Entry 7SK1 (electron microscopy, 3.43 A resolution); this record covers chains A and B.

# Chain A (and B)
Protein: Potassium channel subfamily K member 1
Organism: Rattus norvegicus
Notes: chain B of this document is another copy of the same molecule, construct and numbering; everything in this record applies to it too
UniProt: Q9Z2T2 (KCNK1_RAT); residues 1-336 here = UniProt positions 1-336
Sequence (336 residues; each row starts with the number of its first residue):
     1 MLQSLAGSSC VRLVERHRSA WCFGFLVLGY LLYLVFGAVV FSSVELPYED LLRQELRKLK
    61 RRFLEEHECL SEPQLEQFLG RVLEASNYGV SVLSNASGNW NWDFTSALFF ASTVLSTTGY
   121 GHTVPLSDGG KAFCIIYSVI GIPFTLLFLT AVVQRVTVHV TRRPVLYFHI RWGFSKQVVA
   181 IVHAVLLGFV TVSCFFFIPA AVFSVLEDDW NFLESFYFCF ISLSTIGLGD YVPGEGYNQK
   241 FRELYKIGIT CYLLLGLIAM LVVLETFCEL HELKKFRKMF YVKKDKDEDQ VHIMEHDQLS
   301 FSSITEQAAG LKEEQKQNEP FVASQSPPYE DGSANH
Unresolved in the structure: 1-19, 282-336
Ion coordination: K+ site 1: Thr117, Thr118, Thr225, Ile226 (shared with Thr117(B), Thr118(B), Thr225(B), Ile226(B) of chain B); K+ site 2: Thr117, Thr225 (shared with Thr117(B), Thr225(B) of chain B); K+ site 3: Thr118, Gly119, Ile226, Gly227 (shared with Thr118(B), Gly119(B), Ile226(B), Gly227(B) of chain B)
Ligand contacts: tetradecane (C14): Ser116, Thr117, Leu149, Thr225, Leu257, Met260, Leu264
From the paper describing this entry:
  - conformationally variable residues (domain motion, helix shift, loop rearrangement, side-chain flip): Pro47, Leu56 to Asn95, Tyr120, His122 to Asp128, Ile142, Leu146, Leu228, Asp230 to Arg242, Met260, Leu264

# How chain A and chain B interact
Inter-chain disulfides: Cys69(A)-Cys69(B)
Contacting residue pairs (192):
  Phe23(A) - Ala151(B)  hydrophobic
  Phe23(A) - Val152(B)  hydrophobic
  Phe23(A) - Arg155(B)
  Leu26(A) - Phe144(B)  hydrophobic
  Leu26(A) - Leu147(B)  hydrophobic
  Leu26(A) - Phe148(B)  hydrophobic
  Val27(A) - Phe148(B)  hydrophobic
  Tyr30(A) - Phe144(B)  hydrophobic
  Tyr30(A) - Thr145(B)  hydrogen bond
  Tyr30(A) - Phe148(B)  hydrophobic
  Tyr30(A) - Leu254(B)  hydrophobic
  Tyr33(A) - Tyr137(B)  hydrogen bond (side chain-backbone)
  Tyr33(A) - Ile140(B)
  Tyr33(A) - Gly141(B)
  Leu34(A) - Leu108(B)  hydrophobic
  Leu34(A) - Ala111(B)
  Leu34(A) - Ser112(B)
  Val35(A) - Phe104(B)  hydrophobic
  Gly37(A) - Tyr137(B)
  Ala38(A) - Ala107(B)
  Ala38(A) - Leu108(B)
  Val39(A) - Phe104(B)  hydrophobic
  Val40(A) - Phe133(B)  hydrophobic
  Phe41(A) - Phe110(B)  hydrophobic
  Phe41(A) - Leu126(B)  hydrophobic
  Phe41(A) - Phe133(B)  hydrophobic
  Phe41(A) - Tyr137(B)  hydrophobic
  Ser42(A) - Trp102(B)  hydrogen bond (side chain-backbone)
  Ser42(A) - Phe104(B)
  Glu45(A) - Tyr88(B)  hydrogen bond
  Glu45(A) - Trp102(B)
  Glu45(A) - Leu126(B)
  Glu45(A) - Ser127(B)  hydrogen bond
  Glu45(A) - Gly130(B)
  Leu46(A) - Trp100(B)
  Tyr48(A) - Tyr88(B)  hydrophobic
  Tyr48(A) - Ser127(B)
  Glu49(A) - Trp100(B)  hydrogen bond
  Glu49(A) - Asn101(B)  hydrogen bond (side chain-backbone)
  Glu49(A) - Trp102(B)  hydrogen bond (side chain-backbone)
  Asp50(A) - Trp100(B)
  Leu52(A) - Tyr88(B)  hydrophobic
  Arg53(A) - Val90(B)
  Arg53(A) - Ala96(B)
  Arg53(A) - Gly98(B)
  Arg53(A) - Trp100(B)
  Glu55(A) - Arg81(B)  salt bridge
  Leu56(A) - Ala85(B)  hydrophobic
  Arg57(A) - Ala96(B)  hydrogen bond (side chain-backbone)
  Leu59(A) - Arg81(B)
  Lys60(A) - Val92(B)
  Lys60(A) - Asn95(B)
  Phe63(A) - Leu70(B)  hydrophobic
  Phe63(A) - Leu75(B)  hydrophobic
  His67(A) - Leu70(B)
  His67(A) - Gln74(B)
  Cys69(A) - Cys69(B)  disulfide
  Leu70(A) - His67(B)
  Gln74(A) - His67(B)
  Leu75(A) - Phe63(B)  hydrophobic
  Glu76(A) - Leu93(B)
  Phe78(A) - Phe63(B)  hydrophobic
  Leu79(A) - Leu93(B)  hydrophobic
  Gly80(A) - Leu93(B)
  Arg81(A) - Glu55(B)  salt bridge
  Arg81(A) - Leu59(B)
  Leu83(A) - Ser86(B)
  Leu83(A) - Leu93(B)  hydrophobic
  Ala85(A) - Leu56(B)  hydrophobic
  Ser86(A) - Leu83(B)
  Ser86(A) - Asn87(B)
  Asn87(A) - Ser86(B)  hydrogen bond
  Tyr88(A) - Glu45(B)  hydrogen bond
  Tyr88(A) - Tyr48(B)  hydrophobic
  Tyr88(A) - Leu52(B)  hydrophobic
  Val90(A) - Arg53(B)
  Val92(A) - Lys60(B)
  Leu93(A) - Glu76(B)
  Leu93(A) - Leu79(B)  hydrophobic
  Leu93(A) - Gly80(B)
  Leu93(A) - Leu83(B)  hydrophobic
  Asn95(A) - Lys60(B)
  Ala96(A) - Arg53(B)
  Ala96(A) - Arg57(B)  hydrogen bond (backbone-side chain)
  Gly98(A) - Arg53(B)  hydrogen bond (backbone-side chain)
  Trp100(A) - Leu46(B)
  Trp100(A) - Glu49(B)  hydrogen bond
  Trp100(A) - Asp50(B)
  Trp100(A) - Arg53(B)
  Asn101(A) - Glu49(B)  hydrogen bond (backbone-side chain)
  Trp102(A) - Ser42(B)  hydrogen bond (backbone-side chain)
  Trp102(A) - Glu45(B)
  Trp102(A) - Glu49(B)  hydrogen bond (backbone-side chain)
  Phe104(A) - Val35(B)  hydrophobic
  Phe104(A) - Val39(B)  hydrophobic
  Phe104(A) - Ser42(B)
  Ala107(A) - Ala38(B)
  Leu108(A) - Leu34(B)  hydrophobic
  Leu108(A) - Ala38(B)  hydrophobic
  Phe110(A) - Phe41(B)  hydrophobic
  Phe110(A) - Leu228(B)  hydrophobic
  Ala111(A) - Leu34(B)
  Ser112(A) - Leu34(B)
  Val114(A) - Ile226(B)
  Thr117(A) - Thr225(B)
  Thr117(A) - Ile226(B)
  Thr118(A) - Ile226(B)
  Gly119(A) - Ile226(B)
  Gly119(A) - Leu228(B)
  Gly119(A) - Gly229(B)
  Tyr120(A) - Leu228(B)
  Gly121(A) - Gly229(B)
  His122(A) - Thr123(B)
  His122(A) - Gly229(B)
  Thr123(A) - His122(B)
  Thr123(A) - Thr123(B)
  Thr123(A) - Asp230(B)
  Thr123(A) - Tyr231(B)
  Pro125(A) - Leu228(B)  hydrophobic
  Leu126(A) - Phe41(B)  hydrophobic
  Leu126(A) - Glu45(B)
  Leu126(A) - Tyr217(B)
  Leu126(A) - Leu228(B)  hydrophobic
  Ser127(A) - Glu45(B)  hydrogen bond
  Ser127(A) - Tyr48(B)
  Gly130(A) - Glu45(B)
  Lys131(A) - Glu214(B)  salt bridge
  Lys131(A) - Tyr217(B)
  Lys131(A) - Tyr231(B)
  Phe133(A) - Val40(B)  hydrophobic
  Phe133(A) - Phe41(B)  hydrophobic
  Cys134(A) - Tyr217(B)  hydrophobic
  Ile135(A) - Phe216(B)  hydrophobic
  Ile135(A) - Tyr217(B)  hydrophobic
  Ile135(A) - Phe220(B)  hydrophobic
  Tyr137(A) - Tyr33(B)  hydrogen bond (backbone-side chain)
  Tyr137(A) - Gly37(B)
  Tyr137(A) - Phe41(B)  hydrophobic
  Ser138(A) - Phe220(B)
  Ser138(A) - Ile226(B)
  Val139(A) - Phe220(B)  hydrophobic
  Ile140(A) - Tyr33(B)
  Gly141(A) - Tyr33(B)
  Ile142(A) - Ser224(B)
  Ile142(A) - Ile226(B)  hydrophobic
  Phe144(A) - Leu26(B)  hydrophobic
  Phe144(A) - Tyr30(B)  hydrophobic
  Thr145(A) - Tyr30(B)  hydrogen bond
  Leu147(A) - Leu26(B)  hydrophobic
  Leu147(A) - Phe276(B)  hydrophobic
  Phe148(A) - Leu26(B)  hydrophobic
  Phe148(A) - Val27(B)  hydrophobic
  Phe148(A) - Tyr30(B)  hydrophobic
  Ala151(A) - Phe23(B)  hydrophobic
  Ala151(A) - Phe280(B)  hydrophobic
  Val152(A) - Phe23(B)  hydrophobic
  Gln154(A) - Tyr281(B)
  Arg155(A) - Phe23(B)
  Arg155(A) - Tyr281(B)  hydrogen bond (side chain-backbone)
  Glu214(A) - Lys131(B)  salt bridge
  Phe216(A) - Ile135(B)  hydrophobic
  Tyr217(A) - Leu126(B)
  Tyr217(A) - Lys131(B)
  Tyr217(A) - Cys134(B)  hydrophobic
  Tyr217(A) - Ile135(B)  hydrophobic
  Phe220(A) - Ile135(B)  hydrophobic
  Phe220(A) - Ser138(B)
  Phe220(A) - Val139(B)  hydrophobic
  Ser224(A) - Ile142(B)
  Thr225(A) - Thr117(B)
  Ile226(A) - Val114(B)
  Ile226(A) - Thr117(B)
  Ile226(A) - Thr118(B)
  Ile226(A) - Gly119(B)
  Ile226(A) - Ser138(B)
  Ile226(A) - Ile142(B)  hydrophobic
  Leu228(A) - Phe110(B)  hydrophobic
  Leu228(A) - Gly119(B)
  Leu228(A) - Tyr120(B)
  Leu228(A) - Pro125(B)  hydrophobic
  Leu228(A) - Leu126(B)  hydrophobic
  Gly229(A) - Gly119(B)
  Gly229(A) - Gly121(B)
  Gly229(A) - His122(B)
  Asp230(A) - Thr123(B)
  Tyr231(A) - Thr123(B)
  Tyr231(A) - Lys131(B)
  Leu254(A) - Tyr30(B)  hydrophobic
  Phe276(A) - Leu147(B)  hydrophobic
  Phe280(A) - Ala151(B)  hydrophobic
  Tyr281(A) - Gln154(B)
  Tyr281(A) - Arg155(B)  hydrogen bond (backbone-side chain)
Also at the interface, not in a pair above, chain A (120 interface residues in all): Gly29, Val44, Val82, Glu84, Ser94, Ser97, Asn99, Asp103, Leu115, Gly129, Ala132, Leu146, Thr150, Val158, Leu213, Ile221, Gly227, Leu264, Arg277
Also at the interface, not in a pair above, chain B (120 interface residues in all): Gly29, Val44, Phe78, Val82, Glu84, Ser94, Ser97, Asn99, Asp103, Leu115, Gly129, Ala132, Leu146, Thr150, Val158, Leu213, Ile221, Gly227, Leu264, Arg277
Interface features reported in the paper:
  - specific contacts: His122(A)-Asp230(B), Thr123(A)-Thr123(B) (backbone contact), Asp230(A)-His122(B)

# In short
The chain A/chain B interface involves 120 residues from each chain, with 1 disulfide bond, 22 hydrogen bonds
and 4 salt bridges. Polar contacts include Glu55(A)-Arg81(B), Lys131(A)-Glu214(B) and Tyr30(A)-Thr145(B). The
authors report contacts between His122(A) and Asp230(B) and Asp230(A) and His122(B); a backbone contact
between Thr123(A) and Thr123(B). The paper reports conformational variability at Pro47(A), Leu56(A) and
Tyr120(A) among others.
Both chains are Potassium channel subfamily K member 1 (Rattus norvegicus). Entry 7SK1 (TWIK1 in MSP1E3D1
Lipid Nanodisc at pH 5.5) was determined by electron microscopy together with 7SK0 from the same study.
